Entry 4Y5F (X-ray diffraction, 1.70 A resolution); this record covers chain A.

== Chain A ==
Name: Bacteriophytochrome
From: Deinococcus radiodurans (strain ATCC 13939 / DSM 20539 / JCM 16871 / LMG 4051 / NBRC 15346 / NCIMB 9279 / R1 / VKM B-1422)
Notes: EC 2.7.13.3; fragment: PAS-GAF fragment
UniProtKB: Q9RZA4 (BPHY_DEIRA); residue numbers follow UniProt; this construct covers 4-321
Chain sequence (319 residues; row label = number of the first residue in the row):
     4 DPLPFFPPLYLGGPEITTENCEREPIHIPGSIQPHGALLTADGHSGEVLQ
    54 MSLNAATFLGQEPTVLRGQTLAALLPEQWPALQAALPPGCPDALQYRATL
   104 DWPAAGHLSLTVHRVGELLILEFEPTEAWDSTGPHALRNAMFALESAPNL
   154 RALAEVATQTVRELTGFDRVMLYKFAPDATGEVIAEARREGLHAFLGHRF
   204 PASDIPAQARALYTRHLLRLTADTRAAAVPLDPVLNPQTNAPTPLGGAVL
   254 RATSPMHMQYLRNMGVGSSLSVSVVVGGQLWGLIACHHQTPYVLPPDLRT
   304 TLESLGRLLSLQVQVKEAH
Covalently attached groups: 2(R),3(E)- phytochromobilin (LBV) linked to Cys-24
Construct notes: engineered mutation Ser-307 (Tyr in Q9RZA4); expression tag (322)
Small-molecule neighbours: 2(R),3(E)- phytochromobilin (LBV; 3-[2-[(Z)-[3-(2-carboxyethyl)-5-[(Z)-(4-ethenyl-3-methyl-5-oxidanylidene-pyrrol-2-ylidene)methyl]-4-methyl-pyrrol-1-ium -2-ylidene]methyl]-5-[(Z)-[(3E)-3-ethylidene-4-methyl-5-oxidanylidene-pyrrolidin-2-ylidene]methyl]-4-methyl-1H-pyrrol-3- yl]propanoic acid): Thr-20, Thr-21, Glu-27, Ile-29, Met-174, Tyr-176, Phe-198, Phe-203, Ser-206, Asp-207, Ile-208, Pro-209, Ala-212, Tyr-216, Arg-222, Arg-254, Ala-255, Thr-256, Ser-257, Met-259, His-260, Tyr-263, Leu-264, Met-267, Ser-272, Leu-273, Ser-274, Leu-286, Ala-288, His-290
UniProt features mapped onto this chain:
  - binding site (a tetrapyrrole): Cys-24

== Summary ==
2(R),3(E)- phytochromobilin is covalently linked to Cys-24. Curated annotation (UniProt) lists
tetrapyrrole-binding residue Cys-24.
Chain A is Bacteriophytochrome (Deinococcus radiodurans (strain ATCC 13939 / DSM 20539 / JCM 16871 / LMG 4051
/ NBRC 15346 / NCIMB 9279 / R1 / VKM B-1422)); the structure, PAS-GAF fragment from Deinococcus radiodurans
BphP assembled with BV - Y307S, high dose, was determined by X-ray diffraction, deposited together with 4Y3I.
